3OEV - chains H and I of the 28 polymer chains in the assembly; structure by X-ray diffraction, 2.85 A resolution.

# Chain H
Name: Proteasome component PUP1
Organism: Saccharomyces cerevisiae
Notes: EC 3.4.25.1
Reference sequence: P25043 (PSB7_YEAST); the construct lacks a stretch of the UniProt sequence and is renumbered around it, so the offset changes along the chain: 1-91 = UniProt 30-120; 93-105 = UniProt 121-133; 106-187 = UniProt 135-216; 189-223 = UniProt 217-251
Sequence (222 residues; row label = number of the first residue in the row; note: 2 numbers in that range are skipped by the numbering (no residue carries them; nothing is unmodelled there)):
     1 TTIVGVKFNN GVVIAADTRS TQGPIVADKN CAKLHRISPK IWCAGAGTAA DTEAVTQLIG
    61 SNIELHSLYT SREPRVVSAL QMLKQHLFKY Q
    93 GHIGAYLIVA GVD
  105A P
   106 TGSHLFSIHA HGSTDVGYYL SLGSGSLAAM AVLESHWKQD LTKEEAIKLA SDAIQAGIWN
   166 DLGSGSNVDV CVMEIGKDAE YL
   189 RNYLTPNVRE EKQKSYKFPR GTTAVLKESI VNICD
UniProt features mapped onto this chain:
  - active site: Thr1 (Nucleophile)
Ion coordination: Mg2+: Ile163, Asp166, Ser169 (shared with 1 residue of chain Z)

# Chain I
Name: Proteasome component PUP3
Organism: Saccharomyces cerevisiae
Notes: EC 3.4.25.1
Reference sequence: P25451 (PSB3_YEAST); the construct lacks a stretch of the UniProt sequence and is renumbered around it, so the offset changes along the chain: -8 to -1 = UniProt 2-9; 1-36 = UniProt 10-45; 38-105 = UniProt 46-113; 106-122 = UniProt 117-133; 2 more segments
Sequence (204 residues; each row starts with the number of its first residue; note: 3 numbers in that range are skipped by the numbering (no residue carries them; nothing is unmodelled there); a row labelled like 105A-105C holds insertion residues (105A, then the next letters in order); numbers below 1 keep their minus sign (Ser-8 is residue -8)):
    -8 SDPSSING
     1 GIVVAMTGKD CVAIACDLRL GSQSLGVSNK FEKIFH
    38 YGHVFLGITG LATDVTTLNE MFRYKTNLYK LKEERAIEPE TFTQLVSSSL YERRFGPYFV
    98 GPVVAGIN
105A-105C SKS
   106 GKPFIAGFDL IGCIDEA
  122A K
   123 DFIVSGTASD QLFGMCESLY EPNLEPEDLF ETISQALLNA ADRDALSGWG AVVYIIK
   181 KDEVVKRYLK MRQD
UniProt features mapped onto this chain:
  - modified residue: Ser22 (Phosphoserine)
  - cross-link: Lys62 (Glycyl lysine isopeptide (Lys-Gly) (interchain with G-Cter in ubiquitin))
Ion coordination: Mg2+ site 1: Gly128, Ser131; Mg2+ site 2: Ala163, Asp166, Ser169

# Chain H / chain I interface
Residue-residue contacts (64; chain H residue first):
  Gln22(H) with Phe135(I)
  Ile25(H) with Asp132(I); Phe135(I), hydrophobic
  Val26(H) with Phe135(I)
  Ala27(H) with Asp120(I); Phe135(I), hydrophobic
  Asp28(H) with Asp120(I); Glu121(I)
  Lys29(H) with Glu139(I), salt bridge
  Thr48(H) with Arg91(I); Ile116(I)
  Ala49(H) with Cys118(I), hydrophobic
  Ala50(H) with Tyr88(I); Ile116(I), hydrophobic; Cys118(I), hydrophobic
  Asp51(H) with Tyr88(I), hydrogen bond; Arg91(I), salt bridge
  Ala54(H) with Tyr88(I)
  Tyr90(H) with Phe92(I), hydrophobic
  His94(H) with Arg91(I), hydrogen bond (backbone-side chain); Phe92(I)
  Arg197(H) with Glu139(I), salt bridge
  Lys200(H) with Glu139(I); Ser140(I), hydrogen bond (side chain-backbone); Tyr142(I)
  Ser203(H) with Glu143(I), hydrogen bond
  Tyr204(H) with Ser140(I); Leu141(I), hydrophobic; Glu143(I)
  Lys205(H) with Glu143(I); Asp150(I), salt bridge
  Phe206(H) with Leu141(I), hydrophobic; Glu153(I); Gln157(I)
  Arg208(H) with Glu149(I), salt bridge; Asp150(I), salt bridge
  Gly209(H) with Glu153(I), hydrogen bond (backbone-side chain)
  Thr210(H) with Glu153(I)
  Thr211(H) with Glu153(I), hydrogen bond; Ser156(I); Gln157(I), hydrogen bond; Leu160(I); Leu189(I)
  Ala212(H) with Leu189(I); Lys190(I), hydrogen bond (backbone-backbone)
  Val213(H) with Phe152(I), hydrophobic; Tyr188(I)
  Leu214(H) with Tyr188(I), hydrogen bond (backbone-backbone); Leu189(I); Lys190(I)
  Lys215(H) with Arg187(I); Tyr188(I), hydrogen bond (backbone-backbone)
  Glu216(H) with Val185(I); Lys186(I); Arg187(I), salt bridge
  Ser217(H) with Val185(I); Lys186(I), hydrogen bond (backbone-backbone)
  Ile218(H) with Val184(I)
  Val219(H) with Val184(I), hydrogen bond (backbone-backbone); Lys186(I)
  Asn220(H) with His36(I)
  Ile221(H) with Gly39(I); Val184(I), hydrophobic
  Asp223(H) with Lys67(I), salt bridge
Also at the interface, not in a pair above, chain H (36 interface residues in all): Ile95, Gly96
Also at the interface, not in a pair above, chain I (38 interface residues in all): His40, Phe42, Asp114, Ala122, Glu147, Thr154, Tyr176

# In short
The interface between chain H and chain I involves 36 residues on one side and 38 on the other; the contacts
include 12 hydrogen bonds and 8 salt bridges. Polar pairs include Lys29(H)-Glu139(I), Asp51(H)-Arg91(I) and
Arg197(H)-Glu139(I). UniProt lists active-site residue Thr1(H) on chain H.
Here chain H is Proteasome component PUP1 and chain I is Proteasome component PUP3, both from Saccharomyces
cerevisiae. Entry 3OEV (Structure of yeast 20S open-gate proteasome with Compound 25) was determined by X-ray
diffraction together with 3SDI, 3SDK and 3OEU from the same study.
